6FOB - chains A and B; structure by X-ray diffraction, 2.75 A resolution.

Chain A:
Name: Vitamin D3 receptor A
Organism: Danio rerio
UniProtKB: Q9PTN2 (VDRA_DANRE); residue numbers follow UniProt; this construct covers 156-453
Chain sequence (300 residues; row label = number of the first residue in the row):
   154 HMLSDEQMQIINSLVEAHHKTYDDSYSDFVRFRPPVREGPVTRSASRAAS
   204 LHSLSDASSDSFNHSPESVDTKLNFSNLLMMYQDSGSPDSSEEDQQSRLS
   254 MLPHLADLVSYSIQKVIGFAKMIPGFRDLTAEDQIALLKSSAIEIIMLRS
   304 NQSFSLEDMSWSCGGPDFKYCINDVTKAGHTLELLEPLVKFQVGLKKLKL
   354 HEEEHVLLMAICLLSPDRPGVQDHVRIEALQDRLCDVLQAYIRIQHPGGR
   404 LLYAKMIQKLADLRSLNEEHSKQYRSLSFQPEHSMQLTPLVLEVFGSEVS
Disordered / not traced: 154, 191-250, 453
Sequence notes: expression tag (154-155)
Small-molecule neighbours: DZW ((1R,3S,5Z)-4-methylidene-5-[(E)-3-[3-(6-methyl-6-oxidanyl-heptyl)phenyl]dec-2-enylidene]cyclohexane-1,3-diol): Y175, Y179, F182, M254, L255, H257, L258, L261, V262, S265, I296, I299, M300, R302, S303, S306, W314, C316, Y323, D327, V328, A331, H333, L337, L341, H423, Y427, L430, L440, V444, F448
Curated features (UniProtKB/Swiss-Prot):
  - region: K274 to K292 (Interaction with coactivator LXXLL motif)
  - motif: P442 to S450 (9aaTAD)
  - binding site (calcitriol): Y175, S265, R302, S306, H333, H423
Reported in the primary citation:
  - binding site for DZW: M254, W314, V328, F448

Chain B:
Name: Nuclear receptor coactivator 1
Chain sequence (15 residues; each row starts with the number of its first residue):
   687 RHKILHRLLQEGSPS
Disordered / not traced: 687, 697-701

Chain A / chain B interface:
Residue-residue contacts (27):
  I270(A) with L691(B), hydrophobic; L694(B), hydrophobic; L695(B), hydrophobic
  K274(A) with L694(B), hydrogen bond (side chain-backbone); L695(B); Q696(B)
  F279(A) with L695(B), hydrophobic
  R280(A) with L695(B); Q696(B)
  A284(A) with H692(B)
  Q287(A) with L695(B)
  I288(A) with H688(B); L691(B), hydrophobic; H692(B); L695(B), hydrophobic
  L291(A) with L695(B), hydrophobic
  K292(A) with H688(B), hydrogen bond; L691(B)
  L443(A) with I690(B), hydrophobic; L694(B), hydrophobic
  E446(A) with H688(B); K689(B); I690(B), hydrogen bond (side chain-backbone); L691(B), hydrogen bond (side chain-backbone)
  V447(A) with L691(B), hydrophobic
  E451(A) with H688(B), hydrogen bond (backbone-side chain)
  V452(A) with H688(B)
Interface residues without a listed pair, chain A (15 interface residues in all): Q267

Overview:
Chain A and chain B form an interface of 15 and 8 residues respectively; the contacts include 5 hydrogen
bonds. Among the polar pairs are K274(A)-L694(B), K292(A)-H688(B) and E446(A)-I690(B). Ligands of chain A:
compound DZW. From the paper: a binding site for DZW at M254(A), W314(A) and V328(A) among others.
Here chain A is Vitamin D3 receptor A (Danio rerio) and chain B is Nuclear receptor coactivator 1. Entry 6FOB
(Vitamin D receptor complex 5) was determined by X-ray diffraction together with 6FO7, 6FO8, 6FO9 and 6FOD
from the same study.
